8YJM - chains B and E of the 7 polymer chains in the assembly; structure by X-ray diffraction, 4.15 A resolution (low resolution: residue-level contacts below are approximate; hydrogen-bond / salt-bridge calls are withheld).

[Chain B]
Molecule: DNA replication licensing factor MCM2
Source organism: Homo sapiens
Notes: EC 3.6.4.12
UniProt: P49736 (MCM2_HUMAN); residue numbers follow UniProt; this construct covers 63-154
Amino-acid sequence (93 residues; row label = number of the first residue in the row):
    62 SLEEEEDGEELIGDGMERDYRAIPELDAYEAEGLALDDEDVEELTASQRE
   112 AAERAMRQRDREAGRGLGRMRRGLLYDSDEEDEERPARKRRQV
Not modelled in the structure: 62-67, 126-154
Sequence notes: expression tag (62)
UniProt features mapped onto this chain:
  - modified residue: S108 (Phosphoserine), Y137 (Phosphotyrosine), S139 (Phosphoserine)
  - mutagenesis: Y81 to Y90 (Loss of interaction with DNAJC9), S108 (S108A: Reduces phosphorylation by ATR), S139 (S139A: Impairs ATPase activity of the MCM-2-7 complex and reduces phosphorylation by the CDC7-DBF4 complex; when associated with A-27 and A-41)

[Chain E]
Molecule: Histone H3.1
Source organism: Homo sapiens
UniProt: P68431 (H31_HUMAN); residues 56-135 here correspond to UniProt positions 57-136 (UniProt number = residue number + 1)
Amino-acid sequence (81 residues; numbered 55 to 135; the number before each row is that of its first residue):
    55 MKSTELLIRKLPFQRLVREIAQDFKTDLRFQSSAVMALQEACEAYLVGLF
   105 EDTNLCAIHAKRVTIMPKDIQLARRIRGERA
Not modelled in the structure: 55
Sequence notes: initiating methionine (55)
UniProt features mapped onto this chain:
  - modified residue: K56 (N6,N6,N6-trimethyllysine), S57 (Phosphoserine), K64 (N6-(2-hydroxyisobutyryl)lysine), K79 (N6,N6,N6-trimethyllysine), T80 (Phosphothreonine), S86 (Phosphoserine), T107 (Phosphothreonine), K115 (N6-acetyllysine), K122 (N6-(2-hydroxyisobutyryl)lysine)

[Interface between chain B and chain E]
Residue-residue contacts (27; chain B residue first):
  D80(B) - R63(E)
  Y81(B) - S57(E)
  R82(B) - R63(E)
  I84(B) - R63(E)
  E86(B) - L65(E)
  L87(B) - R63(E)
  L87(B) - K64(E)
  L87(B) - L65(E)
  D88(B) - L60(E)
  D88(B) - R63(E)
  D88(B) - K64(E)
  Y90(B) - K64(E)
  Y90(B) - Q68(E)
  Y90(B) - V89(E)
  Y90(B) - M90(E)
  Y90(B) - Q93(E)
  E91(B) - Q68(E)
  E91(B) - R72(E)
  E93(B) - R72(E)
  G94(B) - R72(E)
  G94(B) - R83(E)
  L95(B) - R72(E)
  L95(B) - F84(E)
  L95(B) - Q85(E)
  L95(B) - S86(E)
  A96(B) - R83(E)
  A96(B) - F84(E)
Also at the interface, not in a pair above, chain B (15 interface residues in all): G69, A89
Also at the interface, not in a pair above, chain E (17 interface residues in all): T58, R69, T118

[Summary]
15 residues of chain B face 17 of chain E across their interface. From UniProt: 12 mutagenesis sites on chain
B.
Chain B is DNA replication licensing factor MCM2 and chain E is Histone H3.1, both from Homo sapiens; the
structure, Structure of human SPT16 MD-CTD and MCM2 HBD chaperoning a histone H3-H4 tetramer and a single ...,
was determined by X-ray diffraction, deposited together with 8YJF.
